Entry 9F3C (electron microscopy, 5.41 A resolution (low resolution: residue-level contacts below are approximate; hydrogen-bond / salt-bridge calls are withheld)); this record covers chains A and B.

== Chain A ==
Molecule: Synaptic vesicle glycoprotein 2B
Organism: Homo sapiens
Reference sequence: Q7L1I2 (SV2B_HUMAN); numbering as in UniProt (aligned over 1-683)
Chain sequence (683 residues; numbered 1 to 683; the number before each row is that of its first residue):
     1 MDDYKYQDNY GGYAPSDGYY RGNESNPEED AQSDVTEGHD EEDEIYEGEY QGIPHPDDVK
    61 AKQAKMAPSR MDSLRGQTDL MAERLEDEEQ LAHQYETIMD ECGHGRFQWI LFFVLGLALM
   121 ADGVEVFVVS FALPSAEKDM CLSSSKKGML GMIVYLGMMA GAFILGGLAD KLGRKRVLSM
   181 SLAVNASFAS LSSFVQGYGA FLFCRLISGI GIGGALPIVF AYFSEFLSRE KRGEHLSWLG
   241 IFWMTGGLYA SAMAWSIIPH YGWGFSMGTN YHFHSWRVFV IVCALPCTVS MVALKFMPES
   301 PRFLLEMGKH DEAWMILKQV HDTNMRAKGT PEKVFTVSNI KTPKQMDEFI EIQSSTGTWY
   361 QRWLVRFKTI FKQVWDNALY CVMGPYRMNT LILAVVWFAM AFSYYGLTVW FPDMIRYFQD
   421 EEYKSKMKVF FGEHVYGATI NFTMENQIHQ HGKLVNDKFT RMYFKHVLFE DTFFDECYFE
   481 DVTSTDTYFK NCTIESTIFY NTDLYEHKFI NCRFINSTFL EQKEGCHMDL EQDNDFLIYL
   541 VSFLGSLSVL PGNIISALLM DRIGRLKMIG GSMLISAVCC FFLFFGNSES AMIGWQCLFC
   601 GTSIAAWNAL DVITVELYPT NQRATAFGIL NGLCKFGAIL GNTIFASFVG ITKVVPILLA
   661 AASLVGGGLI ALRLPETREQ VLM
Not modelled in the structure: 1-91, 138-147, 330-369, 524-533, 679-683
Swiss-Prot annotation at these positions:
  - modified residue: Ser33 (Phosphoserine), Thr36 (Phosphothreonine), Tyr423 (Phosphotyrosine)
  - glycosylation (N-linked (GlcNAc...) asparagine): Asn441, Asn491, Asn516
Glycans and other covalent adducts: N-acetylglucosamine (NAG) linked to Asn441, Asn491; glycan linked to Asn516
Reported in the primary citation:
  - specificity-determining residues: Glu521 (proposed by the authors, not directly observed)

== Chain B ==
Molecule: Botulinum neurotoxin type A
Organism: Clostridium botulinum
Reference sequence: P0DPI0 (BXA1_CLOBO); residues 2-1296 here = UniProt positions 2-1296
Chain sequence (1329 residues; row label = number of the first residue in the row; numbers below 1 keep their minus sign (Met-16 is residue -16)):
   -16 MRGSHHHHHH GSLVPRGSPF VNKQFNYKDP VNGVDIAYIK IPNAGQMQPV KAFKIHNKIW
    44 VIPERDTFTN PEEGDLNPPP EAKQVPVSYY DSTYLSTDNE KDNYLKGVTK LFERIYSTDL
   104 GRMLLTSIVR GIPFWGGSTI DTELKVIDTN CINVIQPDGS YRSEELNLVI IGPSADIIQF
   164 ECKSFGHEVL NLTRNGYGST QYIRFSPDFT FGFEESLEVD TNPLLGAGKF ATDPAVTLAH
   224 QLIHAGHRLY GIAINPNRVF KVNTNAYYEM SGLEVSFEEL RTFGGHDAKF IDSLQENEFR
   284 LYYYNKFKDI ASTLNKAKSI VGTTASLQYM KNVFKEKYLL SEDTSGKFSV DKLKFDKLYK
   344 MLTEIYTEDN FVKFFKVLNA KTFLNFDKAV FKINIVPKVN YTIYDGFNLR NTNLAANFNG
   404 QNTEINNMNF TKLKNFTGLF EFYKLLCVRG IITSKTKSLD KGYNKALNDL CIKVNNWDLF
   464 FSPSEDNFTN DLNKGEEITS DTNIEAAEEN ISLDLIQQYY LTFNFDNEPE NISIENLSSD
   524 IIGQLELMPN IERFPNGKKY ELDKYTMFHY LRAQEFEHGK SRIALTNSVN EALLNPSRVY
   584 TFFSSDYVKK VNKATEAAMF LGWVEQLVYD FTDETSEVST TDKIADITII IPYIGPALNI
   644 GNMLYKDDFV GALIFSGAVI LLEFIPEIAI PVLGTFALVS YIANKVLTVQ TIDNALSKRN
   704 EKWDEVYKYI VTNWLAKVNT QIDLIRKKMK EALENQAEAT KAIINYQYNQ YTEEEKNNIN
   764 FNIDDLSSKL NESINKAMIN INKFLNQCSV SYLMNSMIPY GVKRLEDFDA SLKDALLKYI
   824 YDNRGTLIGQ VDRLKDKVNN TLSTDIPFQL SKYVDNQRLL STFTEYIKNI INTSILNLRY
   884 ESNHLIDLSR YASKINIGSK VNFDPIDKNQ IQLFNLESSK IEVILKNAIV YNSMYENFST
   944 SFWIRIPKYF NSISLNNEYT IINCMENNSG WKVSLNYGEI IWTLQDTQEI KQRVVFKYSQ
  1004 MINISDYINR WIFVTITNNR LNNSKIYING RLIDQKPISN LGNIHASNNI MFKLDGCRDT
  1064 HRYIWIKYFN LFDKELNEKE IKDLYDNQSN SGILKDFWGD YLQYDKPYYM LNLYDPNKYV
  1124 DVNNVGIRGY MYLKGPRGSV MTTNIYLNSS LYRGAKFIIK KYASGNKDNI VRNNDRVYIN
  1184 VVVKNKEYRL ATNASQAGVE KILSALEIPD VGNLSQVVVM KSKNDQGITN KCKMNLQDNN
  1244 GNDIGFIGFH QFNNIAKLVA SNWYNRQIER SSRTLGCSWE FIPVDDGWGE RPLVPPTPGS
  1304 AWSHPQFEK
Not modelled in the structure: -16 to 1, 432-452, 487-495, 832-833, 1093-1095, 1224-1234, 1266-1275, 1297-1312
Differences from the reference sequence: initiating methionine (-16); expression tag (-15 to 1, 1297-1312); variant Ala27 (Val in P0DPI0); engineered mutation Gln224 (Glu in P0DPI0), Ala363 (Arg in P0DPI0), Phe366 (Tyr in P0DPI0); conflict Ala1158 (Thr in P0DPI0)
Swiss-Prot annotation at these positions:
  - region: Phe1252, His1253 (Interaction with host ganglioside GT1b)
  - motif: Ser1264 to Tyr1267 (Host ganglioside-binding motif)
  - binding site (Zn(2+)): His223, His227, Glu262
  - binding site (a ganglioside GT1b (d18:1(4E))): Tyr1117, Glu1203
  - natural variant: Ala27 (V27A: In strain: 62A; this construct carries the variant)
  - mutagenesis: His227 (H227Y: Light chain no longer cleaves SNAP25, not toxic in vitro or in vivo when reconstituted with heavy chain), Glu262 (E262A: Light chain has 20% cleavage activity on SNAP25, 40% decrease in Zn(2+)), Phe266 (F266A: Light chain has 50% cleavage activity on SNAP25, no effect on Zn(2+) binding), Glu351 (E351A/Q: Wild-type KM for SNAP25, no protease activity, about 30% less Zn(2+)), Arg861 to Lys871 (Reduced toxicity), Leu862 to Thr867 (Reduced toxicity), Phe953 (F953G: Whole toxin has 50-fold reduction in toxicity, almost no binding of RBD to neurons; F953R: Whole toxin is non-toxic, almost no binding of RBD to neurons), Glu982 (E982A/Q: Decreased binding of NTNHA by receptor-binding domain (RBD) at pH 7.5), Lys1000 (K1000A: Decreased binding of NTNHA by RBD at pH 6.0, none at pH 7.5), Asp1037 (D1037A/N: Decreased binding of NTNHA by RBD at pH 7.5), His1064 (H1064G/R: Whole toxin has reduced toxicity, dramatically reduced binding of RBD to neurons), Asp1118 (D1118A: Decreased binding of NTNHA by RBD at pH 7.5), 11 further mutagenesis entries in UniProt
Cystine bridges: Cys430-Cys454
Reported in the primary citation:
  - conformationally variable residues (domain motion): Phe851 to Asn880
  - mutagenesis - F953G: abolished binding to Synaptic vesicle glycoprotein 2B (chain A)

== How chain A and chain B interact ==
Pairs across the interface - 15 pairs, chain A then chain B:
  Ser496(A) - Arg1294(B)
  Phe514(A) - Thr1145(B)
  Phe514(A) - Thr1146(B)
  Ile515(A) - Thr1145(B)
  Asn516(A) - Thr1145(B)
  Asn516(A) - Tyr1149(B)
  Ser517(A) - Val1143(B)
  Ser517(A) - Met1144(B)
  Thr518(A) - Ser1142(B)
  Thr518(A) - Val1143(B)
  Phe519(A) - Gly1141(B)
  Phe519(A) - Ser1142(B)
  Glu521(A) - Tyr1122(B)
  Glu521(A) - Gly1138(B)
  Glu521(A) - Pro1139(B)
Interface residues without a listed pair, chain A (12 interface residues in all): Glu476, Ile498, Arg513, Leu520
Interface residues without a listed pair, chain B (14 interface residues in all): Lys1137, Arg1156, Leu1296
Interface features reported in the paper:
  - hot spots on chain B (mutagenesis) - T1145A/T1146A: abolished binding to Synaptic vesicle glycoprotein 2B (chain A)

== Summary ==
12 residues of chain A and 14 residues of chain B are in contact. Covalently linked N-acetylglucosamine: at
Asn441(A) and Asn491(A). The paper reports that F953G and T1145A/T1146A of chain B abolish binding to Synaptic
vesicle glycoprotein 2B (chain A); the specificity determinant Glu521(A).
Here chain A is Synaptic vesicle glycoprotein 2B (Homo sapiens) and chain B is Botulinum neurotoxin type A
(Clostridium botulinum). Entry 9F3C (Low-resolution (5.4 angstrom) cryo-EM structure of SV2B-BoNT/A1 at pH
5.5) was determined by electron microscopy, deposited together with 9F1R, 9F25, 9F2B, 9F2J and 9F2Y.
